Entry 6DFB (X-ray diffraction, 1.66 A resolution); this record covers chains A and E of the 3 polymer chains in the assembly.

[Chain A]
Protein: Transcriptional regulator Kaiso
From: Homo sapiens
Reference sequence: Q86T24 (KAISO_HUMAN); residue numbers follow UniProt; this construct covers 471-604
Amino-acid sequence (134 residues; row label = number of the first residue in the row):
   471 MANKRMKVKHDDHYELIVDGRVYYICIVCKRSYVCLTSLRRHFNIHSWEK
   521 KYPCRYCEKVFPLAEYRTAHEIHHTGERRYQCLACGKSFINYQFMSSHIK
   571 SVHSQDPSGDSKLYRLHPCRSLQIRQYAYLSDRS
Unresolved in the structure: 471-480, 598-604
Differences from the reference sequence: engineered mutation Ala539 (Lys in Q86T24)
Ion coordination: Zn2+ site 1: Cys496, Cys499, His512, His516; Zn2+ site 2: Cys524, Cys527, His540, His544; Zn2+ site 3: Cys552, Cys555, His568, His573
Curated features (UniProtKB/Swiss-Prot):
  - zinc finger: Tyr494 to His516 (C2H2-type 1), Tyr522 to His544 (C2H2-type 2), Tyr550 to His573 (C2H2-type 3)
  - motif: Met471 to His480 (Nuclear localization signal)
  - cross-link (Glycyl lysine isopeptide (Lys-Gly)): Lys474 (interchain with G-Cter in SUMO2), Lys479 (interchain with G-Cter in SUMO2), Lys570 (interchain with G-Cter in SUMO2), Lys582 (interchain with G-Cter in SUMO2)
  - mutagenesis: Cys552 (C552R: Abrogates both sequence-specific and methylation-dependent DNA-binding)

[Chain E]
Molecule: 18-nt DNA strand
Sequence (18 nucleotides; each row starts with the number of its first residue):
    19 CGTTATTGGCAGGAAGCA

[Interface between chain A and chain E]
Contacting residue pairs - 27 pairs, chain A then chain E:
  Arg511(A) - DG27(E)  hydrogen bond to the base
  Arg511(A) - DC28(E)  base contact
  Lys520(A) - DT25(E)  salt bridge to the phosphate
  Tyr522(A) - DG26(E)  hydrogen bond to the phosphate
  Ala534(A) - DG26(E)  phosphate contact
  Ala534(A) - DG27(E)  phosphate contact
  Glu535(A) - DG27(E)  phosphate contact
  Glu535(A) - DC28(E)  hydrogen bond to the base
  Thr538(A) - DG27(E)  hydrogen bond to the phosphate
  Arg549(A) - DC28(E)  salt bridge to the phosphate
  Tyr550(A) - DA29(E)  hydrogen bond to the phosphate
  Tyr562(A) - DA29(E)  sugar contact
  Tyr562(A) - DG30(E)  hydrogen bond to the phosphate
  Gln563(A) - DG30(E)  hydrogen bond to the base
  Gln563(A) - DG31(E)  hydrogen bond to the base
  Pro577(A) - DG30(E)  phosphate contact
  Ser578(A) - DG30(E)  hydrogen bond to the phosphate
  Ser578(A) - DG31(E)  phosphate contact
  Gly579(A) - DG30(E)  hydrogen bond to the phosphate
  Tyr584(A) - DA29(E)  hydrogen bond to the phosphate
  Leu586(A) - DC28(E)  phosphate contact
  Leu586(A) - DA29(E)  phosphate contact
  Arg595(A) - DT25(E)  hydrogen bond to the base
  Arg595(A) - DG26(E)  hydrogen bond to the base
  Arg595(A) - DG27(E)  hydrogen bond to the sugar
  Tyr597(A) - DG27(E)  hydrogen bond to the sugar
  Tyr597(A) - DC28(E)  phosphate contact
Also at the interface, not in a pair above, chain A (20 interface residues in all): Thr507, Lys570, Ile594

[Overview]
The interface between chain A and chain E involves 20 residues on one side and 7 on the other, with 15
hydrogen bonds and 2 salt bridges. Polar contacts include Arg511(A)-DG27(E), Glu535(A)-DC28(E) and
Gln563(A)-DG30(E). UniProt lists one mutagenesis site on chain A.
Chain A is Transcriptional regulator Kaiso (Homo sapiens) and chain E is an 18-nt DNA strand; the structure,
Kaiso (ZBTB33) K539A zinc finger DNA binding domain in complex with the specific Kaiso binding sequence ...,
was determined by X-ray diffraction (same publication as 6DF5, 6DF8, 6DF9, 6DFA, 6DFC and 6V8U).
